PDB entry 8W0F | electron microscopy, 2.80 A resolution | chains 3 and O of the 14 polymer chains in the assembly

# Chain 3
Protein: DNA replication licensing factor MCM3
Source organism: Homo sapiens
Notes: EC 3.6.4.12
UniProtKB: P25205 (MCM3_HUMAN); numbering as in UniProt (aligned over 2-808)
Chain sequence (810 residues; row label = number of the first residue in the row; numbers below 1 keep their minus sign (Ser-1 is residue -1)):
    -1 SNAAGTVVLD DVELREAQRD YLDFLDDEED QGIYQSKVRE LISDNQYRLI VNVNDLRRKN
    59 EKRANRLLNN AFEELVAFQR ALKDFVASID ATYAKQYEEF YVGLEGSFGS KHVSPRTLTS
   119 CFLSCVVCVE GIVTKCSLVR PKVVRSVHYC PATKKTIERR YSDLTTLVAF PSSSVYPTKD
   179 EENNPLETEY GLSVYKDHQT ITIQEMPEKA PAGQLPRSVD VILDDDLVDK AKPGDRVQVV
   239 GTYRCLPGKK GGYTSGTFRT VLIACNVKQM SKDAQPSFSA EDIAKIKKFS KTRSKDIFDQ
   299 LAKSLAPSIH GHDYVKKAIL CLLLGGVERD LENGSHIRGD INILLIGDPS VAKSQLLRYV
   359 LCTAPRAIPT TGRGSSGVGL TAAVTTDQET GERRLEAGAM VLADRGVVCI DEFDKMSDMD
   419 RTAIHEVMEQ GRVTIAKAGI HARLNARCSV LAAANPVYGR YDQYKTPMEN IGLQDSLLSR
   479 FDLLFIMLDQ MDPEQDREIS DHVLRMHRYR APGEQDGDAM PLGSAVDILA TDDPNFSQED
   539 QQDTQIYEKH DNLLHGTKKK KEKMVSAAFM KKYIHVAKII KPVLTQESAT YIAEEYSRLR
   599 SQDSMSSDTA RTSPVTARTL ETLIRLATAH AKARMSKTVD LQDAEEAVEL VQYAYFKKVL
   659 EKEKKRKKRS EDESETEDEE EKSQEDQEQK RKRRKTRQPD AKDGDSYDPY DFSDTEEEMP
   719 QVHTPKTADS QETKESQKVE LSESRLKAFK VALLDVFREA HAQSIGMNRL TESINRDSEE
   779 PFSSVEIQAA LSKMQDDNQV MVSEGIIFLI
Not modelled in the structure: -1 to 1, 275-276, 521-525, 537-542, 555-561, 660-808
Differences from the reference sequence: expression tag (-1 to 1)
Ion coordination: Mg2+ near Ser352 (its only coordinating residue here)
Small-molecule neighbours:
  - ADP (adenosine-5'-diphosphate), molecule 1: Ser306, Ile307, His308, His310, Asp346, Pro347, Ser348, Val349, Ala350, Lys351, Ser352, Gln353, Ile497, Val501
  - ADP, molecule 2: Glu427, Arg478, Ala615, Arg616
UniProt features mapped onto this chain:
  - motif: Ser477 to Asp480 (Arginine finger)
  - binding site (ADP): Gln353, Leu393, Glu394, Ala395, Ala397
  - binding site (ATP): Ala523, Arg664
  - modified residue: Ala2 (N-acetylalanine), Ser160 (Phosphoserine), Ser275 (Phosphoserine), Lys293 (N6-acetyllysine), Ser535 (Phosphoserine), Lys547 (N6-acetyllysine), Ser611 (Phosphoserine), Ser668 (Phosphoserine), Ser672 (Phosphoserine), Thr674 (Phosphothreonine), Ser681 (Phosphoserine), Tyr708 (Phosphotyrosine), Ser711 (Phosphoserine), Thr713 (Phosphothreonine), Thr722 (Phosphothreonine), Thr725 (Phosphothreonine), Ser728 (Phosphoserine), Ser734 (Phosphoserine)
  - mutagenesis: Ser535 (S535A: 50% reduction in phosphorylation by ATM or ATR)

# Chain O
Molecule: 47-nt DNA strand
Sequence (47 nucleotides; numbered 2 to 48; the number before each row is that of its first residue):
     2 AAAAAAAAAA AAAAAAAAAA AAATTTTTTT TTTTTTTTTT TTTTTTT

# Interface between chain 3 and chain O
Contacting residue pairs - 8 pairs, chain 3 then chain O:
  Gly246(3) - DA21(O)  phosphate contact
  Lys247(3) - DA21(O)  hydrogen bond to the phosphate
  Lys247(3) - DA22(O)  phosphate contact
  Ser253(3) - DA20(O)  hydrogen bond to the phosphate
  Thr383(3) - DA12(O)  phosphate contact
  Thr384(3) - DA12(O)  hydrogen bond to the phosphate
  Arg391(3) - DA12(O)  salt bridge to the phosphate
  Lys435(3) - DA11(O)  phosphate contact
Interface residues without a listed pair, chain 3 (9 interface residues in all): Lys248, Thr255

# Overview
Chain 3 and chain O form an interface of 9 and 5 residues respectively, with 3 hydrogen bonds and 1 salt
bridge. Polar pairs include Lys247(3)-DA21(O), Ser253(3)-DA20(O) and Thr384(3)-DA12(O). Chain 3 binds ADP.
Here chain 3 is DNA replication licensing factor MCM3 (Homo sapiens) and chain O is a 47-nt DNA strand. Entry
8W0F (Cryo-EM structure of a human MCM2-7 double hexamer on dsDNA) was determined by electron microscopy (same
publication as 8W0E, 8W0G, 8W0I and 9CAQ).
